Entry 5F7T (X-ray diffraction, 2.29 A resolution); this record covers chain E.

== Chain E ==
Protein: Tripartite motif-containing protein 5, Serine--tRNA ligase
Organism: Macaca mulatta
Notes: EC 6.3.2.-, 6.1.1.11
Reference sequence: chimeric construct of Q0PF16, P34945: residues 89-159 from Q0PF16 (TRIM5_MACMU) positions 89-159 (same numbers); residues 160-189 from P34945 positions 49-78 (UniProt number = residue number - 111); residues 190-229 from Q0PF16 (TRIM5_MACMU) positions 226-265 (UniProt number = residue number + 36)
Amino-acid sequence (141 residues; row label = number of the first residue in the row):
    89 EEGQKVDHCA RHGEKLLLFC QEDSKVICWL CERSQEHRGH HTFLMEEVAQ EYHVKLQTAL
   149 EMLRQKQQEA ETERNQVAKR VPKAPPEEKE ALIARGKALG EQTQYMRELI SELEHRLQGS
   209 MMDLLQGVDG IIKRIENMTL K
Unresolved in the structure: 89-94, 229
Bound ions: Zn2+ site 1: Cys97, His100, Cys116, Cys119; Zn2+ site 2: Cys108, Asp111, His125, His128
Swiss-Prot annotation at these positions:
  - zinc finger: Gln92 to Met133 (B box-type)
  - binding site (Zn(2+)): Cys97, His100, Cys119, His125
What the authors report for this chain:
  - mutagenesis - W117E: abolished binding to self-association
  - mutagenesis - W117E, R121E: increased expression
  - mutagenesis - L105A: decreased expression

== Summary ==
Cys97, His100, Cys116 and Cys119 form the Zn2+ site 1. Cys108, Asp111, His125 and His128 coordinate Zn2+ site
2. From UniProt: 4 Zn2+-binding residues. From the paper: W117E and R121E increase expression; W117E abolishes
binding to self-association.
Chain E is Tripartite motif-containing protein 5, Serine--tRNA ligase (Macaca mulatta); the structure, TRIM5
B-box2 and coiled-coil chimera, was determined by X-ray diffraction (same publication as 5EIU and 5IEA).
